3KG5 - chains A and B; structure by X-ray diffraction, 3.20 A resolution.

[Chain A (and B)]
Name: B-cell antigen receptor complex-associated protein beta chain
Source organism: Homo sapiens
Notes: fragment: extracellular domain; chain B of this document is another copy of the same molecule, construct and numbering; everything in this record applies to it too
UniProtKB: P40259 (CD79B_HUMAN); numbering as in UniProt (aligned over 26-159)
Chain sequence (134 residues; each row starts with the number of its first residue):
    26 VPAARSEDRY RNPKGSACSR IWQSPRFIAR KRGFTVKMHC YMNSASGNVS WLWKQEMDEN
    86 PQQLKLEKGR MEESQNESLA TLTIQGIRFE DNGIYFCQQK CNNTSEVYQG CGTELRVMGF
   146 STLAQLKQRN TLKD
Unresolved in the structure: 26-42, 146-159
Disulfide bonds: C43-C126, C65-C122
What the authors report for this chain:
  - self-association interface (contacts with another copy of this molecule); pairs are residue here / residue on that copy: C136-C136 (disulfide), R45, R51
  - mutagenesis - R55A/K56A/R57A, Q123A/Q124A/K125A: decreased binding to BCR
  - mutagenesis - K79A/Q80A/E81A: increased binding to BCR
  - mutagenesis - T60A/V61A/K62A: abolished expression

[Chain A / chain B interface]
Cross-chain cystine bridges: C136(A)-C136(B)
Contacting residue pairs (15; chain A residue first):
  R51(A) with R51(B), hydrogen bond (backbone-side chain); C136(B), hydrogen bond (side chain-backbone); G137(B), hydrogen bond (side chain-backbone)
  K79(A) with W47(B)
  M82(A) with P50(B), hydrophobic; R51(B)
  I119(A) with R51(B)
  E131(A) with Y133(B)
  V132(A) with R45(B), hydrogen bond (backbone-side chain)
  Y133(A) with R45(B)
  Q134(A) with R45(B)
  C136(A) with R51(B), hydrogen bond (backbone-side chain); C136(B), disulfide
  G137(A) with R51(B), hydrogen bond (backbone-side chain)
  E139(A) with R51(B), salt bridge
Interface residues without a listed pair, chain A (12 interface residues in all): T138
Interface residues without a listed pair, chain B (13 interface residues in all): S49, I119, E131, G135, T138, E139

[Overview]
Chain A and chain B form an interface of 12 and 13 residues respectively, with 1 disulfide bond, 6 hydrogen
bonds and 1 salt bridge. Among the polar pairs are E139(A)-R51(B), R51(A)-R51(B) and R51(A)-C136(B). From the
paper: R55A/K56A/R57A and Q123A/Q124A/K125A of chain A reduce binding to BCR; a self-association interface
involving R45(A), R51(A) and C136(A); 4 substitutions were tested in all.
Chain A and chain B are both B-cell antigen receptor complex-associated protein beta chain (Homo sapiens); the
structure, Crystal structure of human Ig-beta homodimer, was determined by X-ray diffraction (same publication
as 3KHO and 3KHQ).
